7SL6 - chains F and D of the 6 polymer chains in the assembly; structure by electron microscopy, 3.70 A resolution.

# Chain F
Molecule: Insulin B chain
From: Homo sapiens
UniProt: P01308 (INS_HUMAN); residues 1-30 here correspond to UniProt positions 25-54 (UniProt number = residue number + 24)
Amino-acid sequence (30 residues; row label = number of the first residue in the row):
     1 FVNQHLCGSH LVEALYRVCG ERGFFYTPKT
Disordered / not traced: 1, 29-30
Construct notes: engineered mutation Arg-17 (Leu41 in P01308)

# Chain D
Molecule: Insulin A chain
From: Homo sapiens
UniProt: P01308 (INS_HUMAN); residues 1-21 here correspond to UniProt positions 90-110 (UniProt number = residue number + 89)
Amino-acid sequence (21 residues; row label = number of the first residue in the row):
     1 GIVEQCCTSI CSLYQLENYC N
Disulfides: Cys-6/Cys-11

# Interface between chain F and chain D
Cross-chain cystine bridges: Cys-7(F)/Cys-7(D), Cys-19(F)/Cys-20(D)
Residue-residue contacts - 25 pairs, chain F then chain D:
  Asn-3(F) / Ile-10(D)
  Asn-3(F) / Cys-11(D)
  Asn-3(F) / Ser-12(D)
  Gln-4(F) / Ile-10(D)
  His-5(F) / Cys-6(D)
  His-5(F) / Cys-7(D)  hydrogen bond (side chain-backbone)
  His-5(F) / Thr-8(D)
  His-5(F) / Ser-9(D)  hydrogen bond (side chain-backbone)
  His-5(F) / Ile-10(D)
  Leu-6(F) / Cys-6(D)
  Leu-6(F) / Cys-7(D)  hydrogen bond (backbone-backbone)
  Cys-7(F) / Cys-7(D)  disulfide
  Leu-15(F) / Leu-16(D)  hydrophobic
  Val-18(F) / Leu-13(D)  hydrophobic
  Val-18(F) / Glu-17(D)
  Cys-19(F) / Cys-20(D)  disulfide
  Arg-22(F) / Glu-17(D)  salt bridge
  Arg-22(F) / Cys-20(D)
  Arg-22(F) / Asn-21(D)  hydrogen bond (backbone-side chain)
  Gly-23(F) / Cys-20(D)
  Gly-23(F) / Asn-21(D)  hydrogen bond (backbone-backbone)
  Phe-24(F) / Tyr-19(D)
  Phe-24(F) / Asn-21(D)  hydrogen bond (backbone-side chain)
  Phe-25(F) / Tyr-19(D)  hydrogen bond (backbone-backbone)
  Phe-25(F) / Asn-21(D)
Interface residues without a listed pair, chain F (13 interface residues in all): Leu-11
Interface residues without a listed pair, chain D (14 interface residues in all): Ile-2

# Overview
The interface between chain F and chain D involves 13 residues on one side and 14 on the other, with 2
disulfide bonds, 7 hydrogen bonds and 1 salt bridge. Among the polar pairs are Arg-22(F)/Glu-17(D),
His-5(F)/Cys-7(D) and His-5(F)/Ser-9(D).
Here chain F is Insulin B chain and chain D is Insulin A chain, both from Homo sapiens. Entry 7SL6
(Full-length insulin receptor bound with site 2 binding deficient mutant insulin (B-L17R) -- symmetric
conformation) was determined by electron microscopy (same publication as 7SL1, 7SL2, 7SL3, 7SL4, 7SL7, 7STH
and 3 further entries).
